6DVB - chains C and H of the 9 polymer chains in the assembly; structure by X-ray diffraction, 3.80 A resolution.

== Chain C ==
Name: DNA-directed RNA polymerase subunit beta
Organism: Mycobacterium tuberculosis (strain ATCC 25618 / H37Rv)
Notes: EC 2.7.7.6
UniProt: P9WGY9 (RPOB_MYCTU); residues 1-1178 here = UniProt positions 1-1178
Sequence (1178 residues; row label = number of the first residue in the row):
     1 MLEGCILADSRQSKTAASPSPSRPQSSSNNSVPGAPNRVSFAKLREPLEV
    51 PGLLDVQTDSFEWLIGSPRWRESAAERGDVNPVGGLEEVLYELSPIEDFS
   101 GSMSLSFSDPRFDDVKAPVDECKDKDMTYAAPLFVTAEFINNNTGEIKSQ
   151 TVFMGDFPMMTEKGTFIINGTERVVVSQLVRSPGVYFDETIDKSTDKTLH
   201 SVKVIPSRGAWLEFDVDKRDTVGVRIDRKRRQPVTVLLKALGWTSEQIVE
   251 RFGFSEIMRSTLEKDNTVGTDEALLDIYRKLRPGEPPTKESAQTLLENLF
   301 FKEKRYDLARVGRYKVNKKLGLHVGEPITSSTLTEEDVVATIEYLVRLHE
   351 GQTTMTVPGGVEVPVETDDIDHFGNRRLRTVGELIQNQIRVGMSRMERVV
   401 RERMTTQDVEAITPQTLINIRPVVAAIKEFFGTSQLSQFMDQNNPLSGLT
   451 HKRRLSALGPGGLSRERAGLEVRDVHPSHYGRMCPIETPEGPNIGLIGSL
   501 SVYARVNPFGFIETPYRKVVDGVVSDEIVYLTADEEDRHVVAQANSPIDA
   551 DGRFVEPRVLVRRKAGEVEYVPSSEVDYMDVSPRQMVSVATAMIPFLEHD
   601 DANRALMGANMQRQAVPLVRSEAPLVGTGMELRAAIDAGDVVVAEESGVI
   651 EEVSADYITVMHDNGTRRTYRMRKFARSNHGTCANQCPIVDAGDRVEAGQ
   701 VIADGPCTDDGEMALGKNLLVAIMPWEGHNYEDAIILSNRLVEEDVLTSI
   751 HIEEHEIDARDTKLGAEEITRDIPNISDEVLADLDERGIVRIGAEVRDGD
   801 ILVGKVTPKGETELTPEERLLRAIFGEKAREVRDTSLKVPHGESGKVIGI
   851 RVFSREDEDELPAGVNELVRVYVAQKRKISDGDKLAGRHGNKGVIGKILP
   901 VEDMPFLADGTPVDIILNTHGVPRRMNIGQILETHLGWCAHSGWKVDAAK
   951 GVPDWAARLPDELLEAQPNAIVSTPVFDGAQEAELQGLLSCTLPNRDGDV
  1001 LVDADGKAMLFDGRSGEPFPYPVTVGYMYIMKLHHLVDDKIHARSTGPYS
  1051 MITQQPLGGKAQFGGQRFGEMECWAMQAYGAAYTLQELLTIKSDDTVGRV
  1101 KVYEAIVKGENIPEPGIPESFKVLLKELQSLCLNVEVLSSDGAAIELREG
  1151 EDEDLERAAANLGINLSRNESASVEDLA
Not modelled in the structure: 1-27, 1154-1178

== Chain H ==
Molecule: 23-nt DNA strand
Sequence (23 nucleotides; row label = number of the first residue in the row):
     3 CGTGTCAGTAGTGTCACGGATGC

== Chain C / chain H interface ==
Contacting residue pairs (29):
  Phe99(C) with DT7(H), base contact; DC8(H), base contact
  Arg181(C) with DG15(H), base contact
  Lys203(C) with DG15(H), sugar contact
  Gly209(C) with DG13(H), base contact; DT14(H), base contact
  Trp211(C) with DT14(H), stacking on the base; DG15(H), phosphate contact
  Asp227(C) with DT11(H), base contact; DG13(H), hydrogen bond to the base
  Arg228(C) with DT14(H), hydrogen bond to the sugar
  Lys229(C) with DT11(H), hydrogen bond to the base; DA12(H), base contact
  Tyr278(C) with DG10(H), base contact
  Leu281(C) with DT11(H), base contact
  Arg282(C) with DG10(H), base contact; DT11(H), salt bridge to the phosphate
  Glu285(C) with DG10(H), hydrogen bond to the base
  Arg305(C) with DT11(H), salt bridge to the phosphate
  Ile370(C) with DG15(H), base contact
  Asp371(C) with DG15(H), hydrogen bond to the base
  Arg376(C) with DG15(H), base contact
  Glu402(C) with DA9(H), base contact
  Gly462(C) with DG15(H), base contact
  Glu466(C) with DT16(H), base contact
  Arg467(C) with DT14(H), phosphate contact; DG15(H), sugar contact; DT16(H), salt bridge to the phosphate
  Val472(C) with DG15(H), base contact
Other interface residues (no listed pair), chain C (26 interface residues in all): Val180, Ala210, Thr405, Leu463, Ala468

== Overview ==
26 residues of chain C face 10 of chain H across their interface, with 5 hydrogen bonds, 3 salt bridges and 1
aromatic stacking contact. Polar pairs include Asp227(C)-DG13(H), Lys229(C)-DT11(H) and Glu285(C)-DG10(H).
Here chain C is DNA-directed RNA polymerase subunit beta (Mycobacterium tuberculosis (strain ATCC 25618 /
H37Rv)) and chain H is a 23-nt DNA strand. Entry 6DVB (Crystal structure of Mycobacterium tuberculosis
transcription initiation complex(ECF sigma factor L) containing 5nt RNA with 5nt ...) was determined by X-ray
diffraction (same publication as 6DV9, 6DVC, 6DVD and 6DVE).
